8Z58 - chains A and B; structure by X-ray diffraction, 2.40 A resolution.

Chain A:
Molecule: NAD-dependent protein deacylase sirtuin-5, mitochondrial
Source organism: Homo sapiens
Notes: EC 2.3.1.-
Reference sequence: Q9NXA8 (SIR5_HUMAN); residues 36-302 here = UniProt positions 36-302
Chain sequence (274 residues; row label = number of the first residue in the row):
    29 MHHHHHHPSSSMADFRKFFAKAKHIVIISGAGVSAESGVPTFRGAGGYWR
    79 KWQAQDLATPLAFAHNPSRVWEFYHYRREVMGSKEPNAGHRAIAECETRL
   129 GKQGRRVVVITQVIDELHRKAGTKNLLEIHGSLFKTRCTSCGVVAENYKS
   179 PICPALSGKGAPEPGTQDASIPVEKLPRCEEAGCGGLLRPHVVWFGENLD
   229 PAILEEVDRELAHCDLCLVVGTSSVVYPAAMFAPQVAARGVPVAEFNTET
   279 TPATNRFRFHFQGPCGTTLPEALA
Unresolved in the structure: 29-35
Construct notes: initiating methionine (29); expression tag (30-35); engineered mutation Val141 (Asn in Q9NXA8)
Metal / ion sites: Zn2+: Cys166, Cys169, Cys207, Cys212
Curated features (UniProtKB/Swiss-Prot):
  - active site: His158 (Proton acceptor)
  - binding site (NAD(+)): Gln140, Ile142, Asp143, Gly249 to Ser251, Asn275 to Glu277, Cys293
  - binding site (substrate): Tyr102, Arg105
  - binding site (Zn(2+)): Cys166, Cys169, Cys207, Cys212

Chain B:
Molecule: Peroxiredoxin-1 fragment
Reference sequence: Q06830 (PRDX1_HUMAN); residues 116-124 here correspond to UniProt positions 191-199 (UniProt number = residue number + 75)
Chain sequence (9 residues; numbered 116 to 124; the number before each row is that of its first residue):
   116 SKEYFSKQK
Unresolved in the structure: 116-119, 124
Modified / non-standard residues: Lys122 ((2S)-2-azanyl-6-[(4-hydroxy-4-oxo-butanoyl)amino]hexanoic acid; SLL)

Interface between chain A and chain B:
Pairs across the interface (25; chain A residue first):
  Ala86(A) - Lys122(B)
  Tyr102(A) - Lys122(B)
  Arg105(A) - Lys122(B)
  Ile142(A) - Lys122(B)
  His158(A) - Lys122(B)
  Val220(A) - Lys122(B)
  Val221(A) - Lys122(B)
  Trp222(A) - Lys122(B)
  Phe223(A) - Lys122(B)
  Phe223(A) - Gln123(B)
  Gly224(A) - Ser121(B)
  Gly224(A) - Lys122(B)  hydrogen bond (backbone-backbone)
  Glu225(A) - Ser121(B)
  Glu225(A) - Lys122(B)  hydrogen bond (backbone-backbone)
  Asn226(A) - Phe120(B)
  Asn226(A) - Ser121(B)
  Leu227(A) - Phe120(B)  hydrogen bond (backbone-backbone)
  Leu227(A) - Lys122(B)
  Val253(A) - Gln123(B)
  Val254(A) - Gln123(B)
  Tyr255(A) - Ser121(B)
  Tyr255(A) - Lys122(B)
  Tyr255(A) - Gln123(B)  hydrogen bond (backbone-backbone)
  Pro256(A) - Phe120(B)  hydrophobic
  Pro256(A) - Ser121(B)
Also at the interface, not in a pair above, chain A (18 interface residues in all): Gln140

Summary:
18 residues of chain A and 4 residues of chain B are in contact, with 4 hydrogen bonds. Backbone hydrogen
bonds pair Gly224(A)-Lys122(B), Glu225(A)-Lys122(B) and Leu227(A)-Phe120(B).
Chain A is NAD-dependent protein deacylase sirtuin-5, mitochondrial (Homo sapiens) and chain B is
Peroxiredoxin-1 fragment; the structure, Crystal structure of human N141V-SIRT5 in complex with succinylated
Prx1 fragment, was determined by X-ray diffraction (same publication as 8Z54, 8Z55, 8Z56 and 8Z57).
